Entry 5DWB (X-ray diffraction, 2.40 A resolution); this record covers chains A and B of the 4 polymer chains in the assembly.

# Chain A (and B)
Molecule: Type-2 restriction enzyme AgeI
Organism: Thalassobius gelatinovorus
Notes: EC 3.1.21.4; chain B of this document is another copy of the same molecule, construct and numbering; everything in this record applies to it too
UniProtKB: Q9KHV6 (T2A1_THAGE); numbering as in UniProt (aligned over 1-278)
Sequence (278 residues; row label = number of the first residue in the row):
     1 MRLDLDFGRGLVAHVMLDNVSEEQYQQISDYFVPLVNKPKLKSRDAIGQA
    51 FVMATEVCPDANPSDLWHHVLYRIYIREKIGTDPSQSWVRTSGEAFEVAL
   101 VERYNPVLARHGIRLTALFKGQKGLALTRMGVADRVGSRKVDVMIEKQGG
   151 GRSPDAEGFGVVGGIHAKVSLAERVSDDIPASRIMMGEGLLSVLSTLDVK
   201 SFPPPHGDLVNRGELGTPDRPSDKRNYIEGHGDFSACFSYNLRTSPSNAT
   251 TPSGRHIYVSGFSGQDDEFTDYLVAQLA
What the authors report for this chain:
  - self-association interface (contacts with another copy of this molecule); pairs are residue here / residue on that copy: Ser-138/Asp-223 (hydrogen bond), Asp-177/Glu-173 (water-mediated contact), Ser-138, Asp-177, Asp-223
  - mutagenesis - S138A: unchanged catalytic activity on lambda DNA
  - mutagenesis - D177A (50-fold), D223A (5-fold): decreased catalytic activity on lambda DNA
  - catalytic residues: Glu-97, Asp-142, Lys-168, Asp-178
  - mutagenesis - Q86A, D178A: decreased catalytic activity
  - mutagenesis - D142A: abolished catalytic activity
  - mutagenesis - D142A: unchanged binding to specific DNA
  - binding site for the 13-nt DNA strand: Val-89, Arg-90, Glu-173, Glu-214, Lys-224
  - binding site for the 13-nt DNA strand: Gln-86, Val-89, Arg-174, Lys-200, Ser-201
  - conformationally variable residues (order/disorder transition): Phe-7 to Leu-11, Thr-82 to Ser-87, Leu-118 to Arg-139
  - mutagenesis - D177A, D178A, D223A: increased binding to non-canonical DNA
  - mutagenesis - D177A, D178A, D223A: increased binding to non-canonical NC DNA
  - specificity-determining residues: Asp-177, Asp-178, Asp-223

# How chain A and chain B interact
Pairs across the interface - 7 pairs, chain A then chain B:
  Ser-138(A) / Asp-223(B)  hydrogen bond
  Glu-173(A) / Asp-177(B)
  Ser-176(A) / Asp-177(B)
  Asp-177(A) / Glu-173(B)
  Asp-177(A) / Asp-177(B)
  Pro-180(A) / Pro-180(B)  hydrophobic
  Asp-223(A) / Ser-138(B)  hydrogen bond

# Overview
Chain A and chain B form an interface of 6 and 5 residues respectively; the contacts include 2 hydrogen bonds.
Its one hydrogen-bonded contact is Ser-138(A)/Asp-223(B). The paper reports catalytic residues Glu-97(A),
Asp-142(A) and Lys-168(A) among others; D177A, D178A and D223A of chain A increase binding to non-canonical
DNA; 6 substitutions were tested in all.
Both chains are Type-2 restriction enzyme AgeI (Thalassobius gelatinovorus). Entry 5DWB (Crystal structure of
specific restriction endonuclease AgeI-DNA complex) was determined by X-ray diffraction together with 5DWA and
5DWC from the same study.
